Entry 4JKR (X-ray diffraction, 4.20 A resolution (low resolution: residue-level contacts below are approximate; hydrogen-bond / salt-bridge calls are withheld)); this record covers chains C and F of the 6 polymer chains in the assembly.

[Chain C]
Name: DNA-directed RNA polymerase subunit beta
From: Escherichia coli
Notes: EC 2.7.7.6
UniProtKB: C9QV90 (C9QV90_ECOD1); residue numbers follow UniProt; this construct covers 1-1342
Sequence (1342 residues; row label = number of the first residue in the row):
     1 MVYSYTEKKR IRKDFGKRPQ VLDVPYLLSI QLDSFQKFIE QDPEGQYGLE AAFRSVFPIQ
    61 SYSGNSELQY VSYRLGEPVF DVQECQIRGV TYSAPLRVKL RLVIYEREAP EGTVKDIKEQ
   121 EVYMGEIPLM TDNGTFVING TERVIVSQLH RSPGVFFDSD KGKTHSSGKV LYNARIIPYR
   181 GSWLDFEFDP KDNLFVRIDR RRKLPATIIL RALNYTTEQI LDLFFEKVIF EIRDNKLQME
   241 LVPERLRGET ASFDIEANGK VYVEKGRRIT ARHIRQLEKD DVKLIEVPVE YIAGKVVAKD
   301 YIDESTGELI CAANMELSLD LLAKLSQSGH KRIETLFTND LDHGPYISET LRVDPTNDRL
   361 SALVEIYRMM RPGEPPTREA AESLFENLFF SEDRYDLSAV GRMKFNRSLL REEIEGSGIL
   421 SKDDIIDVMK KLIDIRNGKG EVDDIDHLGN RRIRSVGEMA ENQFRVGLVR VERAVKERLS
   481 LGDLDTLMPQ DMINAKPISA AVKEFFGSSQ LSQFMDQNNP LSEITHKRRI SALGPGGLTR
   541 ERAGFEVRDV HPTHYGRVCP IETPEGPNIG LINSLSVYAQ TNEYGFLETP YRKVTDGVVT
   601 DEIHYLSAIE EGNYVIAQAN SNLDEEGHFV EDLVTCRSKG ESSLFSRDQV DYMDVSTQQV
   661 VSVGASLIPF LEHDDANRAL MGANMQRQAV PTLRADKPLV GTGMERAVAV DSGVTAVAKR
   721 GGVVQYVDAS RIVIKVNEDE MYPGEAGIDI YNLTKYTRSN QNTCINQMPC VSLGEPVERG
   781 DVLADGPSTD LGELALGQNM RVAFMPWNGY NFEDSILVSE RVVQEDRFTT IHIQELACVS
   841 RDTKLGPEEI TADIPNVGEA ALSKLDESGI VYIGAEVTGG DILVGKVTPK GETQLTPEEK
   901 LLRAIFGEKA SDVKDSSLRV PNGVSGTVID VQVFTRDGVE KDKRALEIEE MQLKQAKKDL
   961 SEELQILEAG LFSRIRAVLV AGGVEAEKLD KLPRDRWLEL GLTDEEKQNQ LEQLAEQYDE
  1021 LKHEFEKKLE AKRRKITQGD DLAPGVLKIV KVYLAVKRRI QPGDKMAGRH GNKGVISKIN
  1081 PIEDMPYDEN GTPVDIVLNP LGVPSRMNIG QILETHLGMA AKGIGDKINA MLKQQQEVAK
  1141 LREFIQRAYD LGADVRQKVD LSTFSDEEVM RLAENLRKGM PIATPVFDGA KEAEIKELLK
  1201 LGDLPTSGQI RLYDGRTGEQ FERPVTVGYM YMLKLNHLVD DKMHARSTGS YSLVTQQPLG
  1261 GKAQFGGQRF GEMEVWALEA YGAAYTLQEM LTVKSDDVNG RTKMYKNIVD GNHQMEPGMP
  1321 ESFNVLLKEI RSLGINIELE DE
Disordered / not traced: 1-2
Metal / ion sites: Sr2+ near Val24 (its only coordinating residue here)

[Chain F]
Name: RNA polymerase sigma factor RpoD
From: Escherichia coli
UniProtKB: P00579 (RPOD_ECOLI); residues 1-613 here = UniProt positions 1-613
Sequence (628 residues; numbered -14 to 613; the number before each row is that of its first residue; numbers below 1 keep their minus sign (Met-14 is residue -14)):
   -14 MRGSHHHHHH TDQFTMEQNP QSQLKLLVTR GKEQGYLTYA EVNDHLPEDI VDSDQIEDII
    46 QMINDMGIQV MEEAPDADDL MLAENTADED AAEAAAQVLS SVESEIGRTT DPVRMYMREM
   106 GTVELLTREG EIDIAKRIED GINQVQCSVA EYPEAITYLL EQYDRVEAEE ARLSDLITGF
   166 VDPNAEEDLA PTATHVGSEL SQEDLDDDED EDEEDGDDDS ADDDNSIDPE LAREKFAELR
   226 AQYVVTRDTI KAKGRSHATA QEEILKLSEV FKQFRLVPKQ FDYLVNSMRV MMDRVRTQER
   286 LIMKLCVEQC KMPKKNFITL FTGNETSDTW FNAAIAMNKP WSEKLHDVSE EVHRALQKLQ
   346 QIEEETGLTI EQVKDINRRM SIGEAKARRA KKEMVEANLR LVISIAKKYT NRGLQFLDLI
   406 QEGNIGLMKA VDKFEYRRGY KFSTYATWWI RQAITRSIAD QARTIRIPVH MIETINKLNR
   466 ISRQMLQEMG REPTPEELAE RMLMPEDKIR KVLKIAKEPI SMETPIGDDE DSHLGDFIED
   526 TTLELPLDSA TTESLRAATH DVLAGLTARE AKVLRMRFGI DMNTDYTLEE VGKQFDVTRE
   586 RIRQIEAKAL RKLRHPSRSE VLRSFLDD
Disordered / not traced: -14 to 94, 172-209
Sequence notes: expression tag (-14 to 0)
UniProt features mapped onto this chain:
  - DNA-binding region: Leu573 to Ala592 (H-T-H motif)
  - region: Arg584 to Arg599 (Interaction with anti-sigma factors)
  - motif: Asp403 to Gln406 (Interaction with polymerase core subunit RpoC)
  - site: Arg562 (Interaction with anti-sigma factors)
  - mutagenesis: Ala553 (A553D: Disrupts the interaction with Escherichia phage lambda antitermination protein Q), Arg596 (R596D/E: 2-fold reduction in activation of class II Crp-dependent promoters)

[How chain C and chain F interact]
Contacting residue pairs (59):
  Val79(C) - Arg476(F)
  Tyr123(C) - Leu471(F)
  Tyr123(C) - Gly475(F)
  Glu126(C) - Arg476(F)
  Gly373(C) - Arg103(F)
  Gln490(C) - Gln472(F)
  Gln490(C) - Glu473(F)
  Asp491(C) - Gln472(F)
  Ile493(C) - Gln472(F)
  Ala495(C) - Leu471(F)
  Asp842(C) - Lys499(F)
  Asn856(C) - Asp612(F)
  Asn856(C) - Asp613(F)
  Pro897(C) - Phe563(F)
  Pro897(C) - Gly564(F)
  Pro897(C) - Ile565(F)
  Glu898(C) - Leu540(F)
  Glu898(C) - Arg541(F)
  Glu899(C) - Leu540(F)
  Lys900(C) - Phe563(F)
  Leu901(C) - Phe563(F)
  Leu901(C) - Ile565(F)
  Leu902(C) - Leu607(F)
  Leu902(C) - Phe610(F)
  Ala904(C) - Phe563(F)
  Ala904(C) - Leu595(F)
  Ala904(C) - Arg599(F)
  Ile905(C) - Leu595(F)
  Ile905(C) - Leu598(F)
  Ile905(C) - Arg599(F)
  Phe906(C) - Leu607(F)
  Phe906(C) - Arg608(F)
  Phe906(C) - Leu611(F)
  Glu908(C) - Asp613(F)
  Arg936(C) - Arg495(F)
  Asp937(C) - Glu481(F)
  Asp937(C) - Arg495(F)
  Pro1044(C) - Lys502(F)
  Thr1248(C) - Pro531(F)
  Gly1249(C) - Leu530(F)
  Tyr1251(C) - Glu524(F)
  Tyr1251(C) - Asp525(F)
  Ser1252(C) - Asp521(F)
  Ser1252(C) - Ile523(F)
  Ser1252(C) - Asp525(F)
  Leu1253(C) - Ile523(F)
  Leu1253(C) - Asp525(F)
  Val1254(C) - Gly520(F)
  Gln1256(C) - Asp525(F)
  Gln1256(C) - Leu528(F)
  Leu1259(C) - Asp521(F)
  Leu1259(C) - Phe522(F)
  Leu1259(C) - Ile523(F)
  Leu1259(C) - Glu524(F)
  Arg1301(C) - Leu528(F)
  Thr1302(C) - Pro531(F)
  Tyr1305(C) - Pro531(F)
  Tyr1305(C) - Leu532(F)
  Lys1306(C) - Glu538(F)
Interface residues without a listed pair, chain C (39 interface residues in all): Val90, Asn494, Gly907, Ser1250
Interface residues without a listed pair, chain F (44 interface residues in all): Arg99, Arg468, Thr479, Pro480, Ser534, Ala535, Thr544, Leu559, Ser604

[In short]
39 residues of chain C and 44 residues of chain F are in contact. Curated annotation (UniProt) lists 2
mutagenesis sites on chain F.
Here chain C is DNA-directed RNA polymerase subunit beta and chain F is RNA polymerase sigma factor RpoD, both
from Escherichia coli. Entry 4JKR (Crystal Structure of E. coli RNA Polymerase in complex with ppGpp) was
determined by X-ray diffraction.
